PDB entry 6DVE | X-ray diffraction, 3.81 A resolution | chains A and C of the 8 polymer chains in the assembly

Chain A:
Protein: DNA-directed RNA polymerase subunit alpha
Organism: Mycobacterium tuberculosis (strain ATCC 25618 / H37Rv)
Notes: EC 2.7.7.6
UniProtKB: P9WGZ1 (RPOA_MYCTU); residues 1-347 here = UniProt positions 1-347
Chain sequence (359 residues; row label = number of the first residue in the row; numbers below 1 keep their minus sign (Met-11 is residue -11)):
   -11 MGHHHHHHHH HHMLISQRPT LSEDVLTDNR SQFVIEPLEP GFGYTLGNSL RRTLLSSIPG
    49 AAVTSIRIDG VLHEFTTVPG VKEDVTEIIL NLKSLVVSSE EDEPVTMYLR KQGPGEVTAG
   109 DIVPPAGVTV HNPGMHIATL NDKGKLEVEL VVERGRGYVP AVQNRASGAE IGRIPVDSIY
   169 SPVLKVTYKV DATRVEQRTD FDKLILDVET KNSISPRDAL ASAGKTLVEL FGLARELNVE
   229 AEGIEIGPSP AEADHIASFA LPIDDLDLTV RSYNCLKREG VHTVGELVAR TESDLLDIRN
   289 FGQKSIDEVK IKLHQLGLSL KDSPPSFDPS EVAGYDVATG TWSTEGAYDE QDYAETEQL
Unresolved in the structure: -11 to 1, 227-347
Sequence notes: initiating methionine (-11); expression tag (-10 to 0)

Chain C:
Protein: DNA-directed RNA polymerase subunit beta
Organism: Mycobacterium tuberculosis (strain ATCC 25618 / H37Rv)
Notes: EC 2.7.7.6
UniProtKB: P9WGY9 (RPOB_MYCTU); residue numbers follow UniProt; this construct covers 1-1178
Chain sequence (1178 residues; numbered 1 to 1178; the number before each row is that of its first residue):
     1 MLEGCILADS RQSKTAASPS PSRPQSSSNN SVPGAPNRVS FAKLREPLEV PGLLDVQTDS
    61 FEWLIGSPRW RESAAERGDV NPVGGLEEVL YELSPIEDFS GSMSLSFSDP RFDDVKAPVD
   121 ECKDKDMTYA APLFVTAEFI NNNTGEIKSQ TVFMGDFPMM TEKGTFIING TERVVVSQLV
   181 RSPGVYFDET IDKSTDKTLH SVKVIPSRGA WLEFDVDKRD TVGVRIDRKR RQPVTVLLKA
   241 LGWTSEQIVE RFGFSEIMRS TLEKDNTVGT DEALLDIYRK LRPGEPPTKE SAQTLLENLF
   301 FKEKRYDLAR VGRYKVNKKL GLHVGEPITS STLTEEDVVA TIEYLVRLHE GQTTMTVPGG
   361 VEVPVETDDI DHFGNRRLRT VGELIQNQIR VGMSRMERVV RERMTTQDVE AITPQTLINI
   421 RPVVAAIKEF FGTSQLSQFM DQNNPLSGLT HKRRLSALGP GGLSRERAGL EVRDVHPSHY
   481 GRMCPIETPE GPNIGLIGSL SVYARVNPFG FIETPYRKVV DGVVSDEIVY LTADEEDRHV
   541 VAQANSPIDA DGRFVEPRVL VRRKAGEVEY VPSSEVDYMD VSPRQMVSVA TAMIPFLEHD
   601 DANRALMGAN MQRQAVPLVR SEAPLVGTGM ELRAAIDAGD VVVAEESGVI EEVSADYITV
   661 MHDNGTRRTY RMRKFARSNH GTCANQCPIV DAGDRVEAGQ VIADGPCTDD GEMALGKNLL
   721 VAIMPWEGHN YEDAIILSNR LVEEDVLTSI HIEEHEIDAR DTKLGAEEIT RDIPNISDEV
   781 LADLDERGIV RIGAEVRDGD ILVGKVTPKG ETELTPEERL LRAIFGEKAR EVRDTSLKVP
   841 HGESGKVIGI RVFSREDEDE LPAGVNELVR VYVAQKRKIS DGDKLAGRHG NKGVIGKILP
   901 VEDMPFLADG TPVDIILNTH GVPRRMNIGQ ILETHLGWCA HSGWKVDAAK GVPDWAARLP
   961 DELLEAQPNA IVSTPVFDGA QEAELQGLLS CTLPNRDGDV LVDADGKAML FDGRSGEPFP
  1021 YPVTVGYMYI MKLHHLVDDK IHARSTGPYS MITQQPLGGK AQFGGQRFGE MECWAMQAYG
  1081 AAYTLQELLT IKSDDTVGRV KVYEAIVKGE NIPEPGIPES FKVLLKELQS LCLNVEVLSS
  1141 DGAAIELREG EDEDLERAAA NLGINLSRNE SASVEDLA
Unresolved in the structure: 1-27, 1154-1178
UniProt features mapped onto this chain:
  - natural variant: Val423 (V423A: In strain: vr1), Leu436 (L436P: In strain: vr2), Ser437 (S437T: In strain: vr3), Gln438 to Asp441 (sequence variant, change not given here; In strain: RJ49), Gln438 (Q438L: In strain: vr4), Phe439 (F439V: In strain: RJ37), Met440 to Asn443 (deletion: In strain: RJ55), Asp441 (D441V: In strain: vr3), Leu449 to Lys452 (sequence variant, change not given here; In strain: RJ48), His451 (H451D: In strain: vr5; H451L: In strain: SP28; H451N: In strain: vr6; H451P: In strain: vr8; H451Q: In strain: vr1; H451R: In strain: vr7), Ser456 (S456L: In strain: vr11 and RJ37; S456Q: In strain: vr9; S456W: In strain: vr10), Leu458 (L458P: In strain: vr12 and SP22)
  - mutagenesis: Glu138 (E138R: Weakens interaction with TRCF and CarD), Ile147 (I147A: Weakens interaction with TRCF and CarD), Lys148 (K148A: Does not affect association with TRCF, but weakens interaction with CarD), Ser149 (S149A: Does not affect association with TRCF, but weakens interaction with CarD)

Interface between chain A and chain C:
Pairs across the interface (76; chain A residue first):
  Arg18(A) with Arg996(C); Asp997(C), salt bridge
  Tyr32(A) with Phe1011(C), hydrophobic; Gly1016(C); Glu1017(C); Pro1018(C)
  Thr33(A) with Ser1015(C); Glu1017(C)
  Asn36(A) with Gly1013(C); Arg1014(C); Ser1015(C), hydrogen bond (side chain-backbone); Gly1016(C)
  Arg39(A) with Glu902(C); Phe906(C); Gly910(C), hydrogen bond (side chain-backbone)
  Arg40(A) with Glu902(C), hydrogen bond (side chain-backbone); Asp903(C), salt bridge; Gly1013(C), hydrogen bond (side chain-backbone); Arg1014(C)
  Ser44(A) with Glu902(C)
  Leu60(A) with Ile792(C); Gly793(C)
  His61(A) with Ile792(C); Gly793(C); Lys846(C); Val847(C); Ile848(C)
  Glu62(A) with Lys876(C), salt bridge
  Phe63(A) with Phe675(C); Ile750(C), hydrophobic; Ile848(C), hydrophobic; Ala874(C), hydrophobic
  Thr64(A) with Phe675(C)
  Thr65(A) with Ala655(C); Asp656(C), hydrogen bond; Lys674(C)
  Gly68(A) with Ser654(C)
  Val69(A) with Ser654(C); Ala655(C), hydrogen bond (backbone-backbone)
  Lys70(A) with Ala655(C); Ile689(C), hydrogen bond (side chain-backbone); Val690(C), hydrogen bond (side chain-backbone); Asp691(C), salt bridge
  Asp72(A) with Lys674(C), salt bridge; Phe675(C); Cys687(C)
  Thr74(A) with Val619(C); Phe675(C)
  Leu78(A) with Val619(C), hydrophobic; Arg620(C)
  Asn79(A) with Arg620(C)
  Asn129(A) with Glu652(C); Val653(C), hydrogen bond (side chain-backbone)
  Lys131(A) with Glu652(C), salt bridge; Tyr657(C), hydrogen bond
  Tyr146(A) with Val742(C); Glu743(C); Lys878(C)
  Asn152(A) with Glu795(C), hydrogen bond (backbone-side chain)
  Arg153(A) with Asp783(C), salt bridge
  Ile159(A) with Arg791(C); Ile792(C); Ala794(C), hydrophobic
  Ile162(A) with Lys846(C)
  Asp165(A) with Lys878(C), salt bridge
  Ile167(A) with Glu743(C)
  Lys173(A) with Asp909(C); Thr911(C)
  Val174(A) with Gly910(C)
  Thr175(A) with Ala908(C), hydrogen bond (side chain-backbone); Asp909(C); Gly910(C)
  Tyr176(A) with Phe906(C); Phe1011(C); Gly1016(C), hydrogen bond (side chain-backbone)
  Glu197(A) with Arg996(C), salt bridge
Interface residues without a listed pair, chain A (45 interface residues in all): Gly29, Leu43, Val66, Pro67, Glu71, Glu75, Lys81, Thr127, Gln151, Arg161, Pro163
Interface residues without a listed pair, chain C (52 interface residues in all): Pro688, Asn739, Asp745, Asp800, Val901, Pro912, Asp1012

Overview:
45 residues of chain A face 52 of chain C across their interface; the contacts include 13 hydrogen bonds and 9
salt bridges. Polar pairs include Arg18(A)-Asp997(C), Arg40(A)-Asp903(C) and Glu62(A)-Lys876(C). UniProt lists
4 mutagenesis sites on chain C.
Chain A is DNA-directed RNA polymerase subunit alpha and chain C is DNA-directed RNA polymerase subunit beta,
both from Mycobacterium tuberculosis (strain ATCC 25618 / H37Rv); the structure, Crystal structure of
Mycobacterium tuberculosis transcription initiation complex(ECF selenomethionine-labelled sigma factor L) with
6 nt spacer, was determined by X-ray diffraction, deposited together with 6DV9, 6DVB, 6DVC and 6DVD.
